6ZZP - chains A and B; structure by X-ray diffraction, 1.84 A resolution.

== Chain A (and B) ==
Name: Putative beta-hydroxybutyrate dehydrogenase
Organism: Psychrobacter arcticus
Notes: EC 1.1.1.30; chain B of this document is another copy of the same molecule, construct and numbering; everything in this record applies to it too
Reference sequence: Q4FRT2 (Q4FRT2_PSYA2); residue numbers follow UniProt; this construct covers 1-266
Chain sequence (266 residues; each row starts with the number of its first residue):
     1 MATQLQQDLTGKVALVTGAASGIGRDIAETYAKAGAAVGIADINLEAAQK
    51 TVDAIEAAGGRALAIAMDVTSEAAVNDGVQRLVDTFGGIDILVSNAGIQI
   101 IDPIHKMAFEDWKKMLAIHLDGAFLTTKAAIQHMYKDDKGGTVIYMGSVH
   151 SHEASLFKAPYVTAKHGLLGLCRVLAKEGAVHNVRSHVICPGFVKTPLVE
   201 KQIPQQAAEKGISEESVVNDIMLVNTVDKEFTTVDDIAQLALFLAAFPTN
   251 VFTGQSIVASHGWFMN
Unresolved in the structure: 1 (chain B: 1, 206-216)
Residues lining bound ligands:
  - NAD (nicotinamide-adenine-dinucleotide): Gly18, Ala20, Ser21, Gly22, Ile23, Gly24, Asp42, Ile43, Met67, Asp68, Val69, Thr70, Asn95, Ala96, Gly97, Ile98, Ile118, His119, Met146, Gly147, Ser148, Tyr161, Lys165, Pro191, Gly192, Phe193, Val194, Thr196, Pro197, Leu198, Val199
  - 3-oxidanylidenepentanoic acid (QT8): Gln99, Ser148, His150, Lys158, Tyr161, Pro191, Gly192, Phe193, Leu198, Val199, Gln202
Reported in the primary citation:
  - binding site for 3-oxidanylidenepentanoic acid: Ser148, His150, Tyr161, Gln202
  - catalytic residues: Tyr161
  - binding site for NAD: Val194
  - mutagenesis - H150A: unchanged stability
  - mutagenesis - H150N (61.0 +/- 0.1 degC): increased stability

== Interface between chain A and chain B ==
Residue-residue contacts (95; chain A residue first):
  Ala2(A) - Asp26(B)  hydrogen bond (backbone-side chain)
  Ala2(A) - Glu29(B)  hydrogen bond (backbone-side chain)
  Ala2(A) - Thr30(B)
  Thr3(A) - Asp26(B)
  Thr3(A) - Thr30(B)  hydrogen bond (backbone-side chain)
  Thr3(A) - Lys33(B)
  Thr3(A) - Asp235(B)
  Thr3(A) - Ala238(B)
  Thr3(A) - Gln239(B)  hydrogen bond
  Gln4(A) - Gln7(B)
  Gln4(A) - Lys33(B)  hydrogen bond
  Gln4(A) - Gln239(B)
  Leu5(A) - Leu5(B)  hydrophobic
  Leu5(A) - Gln6(B)
  Leu5(A) - Gln7(B)  hydrogen bond (backbone-side chain)
  Leu5(A) - Gln239(B)
  Leu5(A) - Phe243(B)
  Gln6(A) - Leu5(B)
  Gln7(A) - Gln4(B)
  Gln7(A) - Leu5(B)  hydrogen bond (side chain-backbone)
  Asp26(A) - Ala2(B)
  Glu29(A) - Ala2(B)  hydrogen bond (side chain-backbone)
  Thr30(A) - Ala2(B)
  Thr30(A) - Thr3(B)  hydrogen bond (side chain-backbone)
  Lys33(A) - Thr3(B)
  Lys33(A) - Gln4(B)
  His152(A) - Asn266(B)
  Arg173(A) - Met265(B)  hydrogen bond (side chain-backbone)
  Arg173(A) - Asn266(B)  hydrogen bond (side chain-backbone)
  Ala176(A) - Val227(B)
  Ala176(A) - Met265(B)  hydrophobic
  Lys177(A) - Val227(B)
  Ala180(A) - Val227(B)
  Val227(A) - Ala176(B)
  Val227(A) - Ala180(B)
  Val227(A) - Thr253(B)
  Asp228(A) - Asn250(B)
  Thr232(A) - Val251(B)
  Asp235(A) - Thr3(B)
  Asp236(A) - Phe247(B)
  Asp236(A) - Thr249(B)  hydrogen bond
  Asp236(A) - Val251(B)
  Ala238(A) - Thr3(B)
  Gln239(A) - Thr3(B)  hydrogen bond
  Gln239(A) - Gln4(B)  hydrogen bond (side chain-backbone)
  Gln239(A) - Leu5(B)
  Gln239(A) - Phe247(B)
  Gln239(A) - Pro248(B)
  Leu242(A) - Leu5(B)  hydrophobic
  Phe243(A) - Leu5(B)  hydrophobic
  Phe243(A) - Phe243(B)  hydrophobic
  Phe247(A) - Asp236(B)
  Phe247(A) - Gln239(B)
  Pro248(A) - Gln239(B)
  Thr249(A) - Asp236(B)  hydrogen bond
  Asn250(A) - Asp228(B)
  Asn250(A) - His261(B)
  Val251(A) - Thr232(B)
  Val251(A) - Asp236(B)
  Val251(A) - Ala259(B)
  Val251(A) - Ser260(B)  hydrogen bond (backbone-backbone)
  Val251(A) - His261(B)  hydrogen bond (backbone-backbone)
  Phe252(A) - Ile257(B)  hydrophobic
  Phe252(A) - Val258(B)
  Phe252(A) - Ala259(B)  hydrophobic
  Thr253(A) - Val227(B)
  Thr253(A) - His261(B)
  Thr253(A) - Gly262(B)
  Gly254(A) - Met265(B)
  Gln255(A) - Val258(B)
  Gln255(A) - Ser260(B)
  Gln255(A) - Phe264(B)  hydrogen bond (side chain-backbone)
  Gln255(A) - Met265(B)
  Gln255(A) - Asn266(B)  hydrogen bond (side chain-backbone)
  Ser256(A) - Asn266(B)  hydrogen bond (side chain-backbone)
  Ile257(A) - Phe252(B)  hydrophobic
  Val258(A) - Phe252(B)
  Val258(A) - Gln255(B)
  Ala259(A) - Val251(B)
  Ala259(A) - Phe252(B)  hydrophobic
  Ser260(A) - Val251(B)  hydrogen bond (backbone-backbone)
  Ser260(A) - Gln255(B)
  His261(A) - Asn250(B)
  His261(A) - Val251(B)  hydrogen bond (backbone-backbone)
  Gly262(A) - Thr253(B)
  Phe264(A) - Gln255(B)  hydrogen bond (backbone-side chain)
  Met265(A) - Arg173(B)  hydrogen bond (backbone-side chain)
  Met265(A) - Ala176(B)  hydrophobic
  Met265(A) - Gly254(B)
  Met265(A) - Gln255(B)
  Asn266(A) - His152(B)
  Asn266(A) - Arg173(B)  hydrogen bond (backbone-side chain)
  Asn266(A) - Gln255(B)  hydrogen bond (backbone-side chain)
  Asn266(A) - Ser256(B)  hydrogen bond (backbone-side chain)
  Asn266(A) - Asn266(B)  hydrogen bond (backbone-side chain)
Interface residues without a listed pair, chain A (44 interface residues in all): Leu240
Interface residues without a listed pair, chain B (44 interface residues in all): Lys177, Leu240, Leu242

== Overview ==
The chain A/chain B interface involves 44 residues from each chain, with 28 hydrogen bonds. Among the polar
pairs are Ala2(A)-Asp26(B), Ala2(A)-Glu29(B) and Thr3(A)-Thr30(B). Ligands of chain A: NAD and
3-oxidanylidenepentanoic acid. From the paper: the catalytic residue Tyr161(A); H150N of chain A increases
stability.
Chain A and chain B are both Putative beta-hydroxybutyrate dehydrogenase (Psychrobacter arcticus); the
structure, Crystal structure of (R)-3-hydroxybutyrate dehydrogenase from Psychrobacter arcticus complexed with
NAD+ and 3-oxovalerate, was determined by X-ray diffraction, deposited together with 6ZZQ and 6ZZS.
